Entry 3AEQ (X-ray diffraction, 2.90 A resolution); this record covers chains B and D of the 4 polymer chains in the assembly.

== Chain B (and D) ==
Name: Light-independent protochlorophyllide reductase subunit B
From: Rhodobacter capsulatus
Notes: EC 1.18.-.-; chain D of this document is another copy of the same molecule, construct and numbering; everything in this record applies to it too
Reference sequence: P26163 (BCHB_RHOCA); residue numbers follow UniProt; this construct covers 1-525
Sequence (525 residues; row label = number of the first residue in the row):
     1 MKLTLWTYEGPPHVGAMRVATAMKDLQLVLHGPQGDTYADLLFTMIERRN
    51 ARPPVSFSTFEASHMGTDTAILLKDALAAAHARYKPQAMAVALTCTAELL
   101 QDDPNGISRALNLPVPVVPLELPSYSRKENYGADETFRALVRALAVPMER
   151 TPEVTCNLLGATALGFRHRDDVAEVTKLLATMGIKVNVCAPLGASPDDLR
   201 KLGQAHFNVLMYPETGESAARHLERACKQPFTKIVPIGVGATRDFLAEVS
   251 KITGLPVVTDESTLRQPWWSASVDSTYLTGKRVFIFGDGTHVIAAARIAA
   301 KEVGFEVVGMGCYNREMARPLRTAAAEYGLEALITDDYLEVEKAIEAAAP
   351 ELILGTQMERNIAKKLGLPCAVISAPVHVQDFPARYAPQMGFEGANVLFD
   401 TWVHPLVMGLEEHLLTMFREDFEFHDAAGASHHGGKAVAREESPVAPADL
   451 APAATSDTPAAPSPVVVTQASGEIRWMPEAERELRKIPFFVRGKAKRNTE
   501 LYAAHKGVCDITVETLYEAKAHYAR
Disordered / not traced: 420-525
Bound ions: 4Fe-4S cluster Fe: D36 (shared with 3 residues of chain A)
Ligand contacts:
  - Protochlorophyllide (PMR), molecule 1: Y38, L41, L42, M45, I46, V379
  - Protochlorophyllide (PMR), molecule 2: V273, D274, M408, G409, L410, H413
  - 4Fe-4S cluster (SF4): P33, Q34, G35, D36, Y38, T96
Swiss-Prot annotation at these positions:
  - active site: D274 (Proton donor)
  - binding site ([4Fe-4S] cluster): D36
  - binding site (substrate): G409, L410

== Interface between chain B and chain D ==
Pairs across the interface - 58 pairs, chain B then chain D:
  M45(B) with D274(D)
  R48(B) with W268(D), hydrogen bond (backbone-side chain); W269(D), hydrogen bond (side chain-backbone); S272(D), hydrogen bond; D274(D)
  R49(B) with W268(D)
  N50(B) with W268(D)
  R169(B) with R265(D); W269(D)
  R265(B) with R169(D); A384(D), hydrogen bond (side chain-backbone)
  W268(B) with R48(D), hydrogen bond (side chain-backbone); R49(D); N50(D)
  W269(B) with R48(D), hydrogen bond (backbone-side chain); R169(D); F382(D), hydrogen bond (side chain-backbone); P383(D); A384(D)
  S272(B) with R48(D), hydrogen bond
  V273(B) with M45(D), hydrophobic
  D274(B) with M45(D); R48(D)
  S275(B) with R48(D)
  R360(B) with M408(D)
  N361(B) with L415(D)
  V379(B) with M408(D), hydrophobic
  Q380(B) with V407(D)
  F382(B) with W269(D)
  P383(B) with W269(D); D400(D)
  A384(B) with R265(D), hydrogen bond (backbone-side chain); W269(D); N396(D); D400(D), hydrogen bond (backbone-side chain)
  R385(B) with R385(D); Y386(D), hydrogen bond (side chain-backbone); A387(D); E393(D); N396(D); V397(D); D400(D), hydrogen bond (backbone-side chain)
  Y386(B) with R385(D), hydrogen bond (backbone-side chain); E393(D), hydrogen bond (backbone-side chain)
  A387(B) with R385(D)
  E393(B) with R385(D); Y386(D), hydrogen bond (side chain-backbone)
  N396(B) with A384(D); R385(D)
  V397(B) with R385(D)
  D400(B) with P383(D); A384(D), hydrogen bond (side chain-backbone); R385(D), hydrogen bond (side chain-backbone)
  M408(B) with V379(D), hydrophobic; Q380(D)
  E411(B) with H378(D), salt bridge
  E412(B) with K364(D)
  R419(B) with K365(D)
Interface residues without a listed pair, chain B (33 interface residues in all): D170, K364, H378
Interface residues without a listed pair, chain D (35 interface residues in all): D170, V273, S275, Q357, N361, E411, E412

== Summary ==
Chain B and chain D form an interface of 33 and 35 residues respectively, with 17 hydrogen bonds and 1 salt
bridge. Polar pairs include E411(B)-H378(D), R48(B)-W268(D) and R48(B)-W269(D). Ligands of chain B: 4Fe-4S
cluster and Protochlorophyllide.
Both chains are Light-independent protochlorophyllide reductase subunit B (Rhodobacter capsulatus). Entry 3AEQ
(Structure of the light-independent protochlorophyllide reductase catalyzing a key reduction for greening in
the dark) was determined by X-ray diffraction, deposited together with 3AEK, 3AER, 3AES, 3AET and 3AEU.
